PDB entry 3MKM | X-ray diffraction, 2.20 A resolution | chains C and D of the 4 polymer chains in the assembly

== Chain C (and D) ==
Name: Putative uncharacterized protein YeiK
Source organism: Escherichia coli
Notes: EC 3.2.2.8; chain D of this document is another copy of the same molecule, construct and numbering; everything in this record applies to it too
Reference sequence: C3T3U2 (C3T3U2_ECOLX); residue numbers follow UniProt; this construct covers 1-313
Chain sequence (316 residues; each row starts with the number of its first residue; numbers below 1 keep their minus sign (Gly-2 is residue -2)):
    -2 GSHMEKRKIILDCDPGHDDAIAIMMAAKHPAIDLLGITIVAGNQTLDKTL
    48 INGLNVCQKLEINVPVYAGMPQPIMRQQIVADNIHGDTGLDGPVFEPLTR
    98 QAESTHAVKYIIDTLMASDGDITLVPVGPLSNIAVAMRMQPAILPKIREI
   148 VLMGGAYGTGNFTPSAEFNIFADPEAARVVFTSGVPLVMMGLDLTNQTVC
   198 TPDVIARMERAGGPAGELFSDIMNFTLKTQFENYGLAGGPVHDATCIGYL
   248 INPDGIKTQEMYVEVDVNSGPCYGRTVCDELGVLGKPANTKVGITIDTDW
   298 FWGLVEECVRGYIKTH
Not modelled in the structure: -2 to 2, 80-84, 226-234, 312-313 (chain D: -2 to 2, 312-313)
Construct notes: expression tag (-2 to 0)
Metal / ion sites: Ca2+: Asp11, Asp16, Val124, Asp240

== Interface between chain C and chain D ==
Residue-residue contacts (35; chain C residue first):
  Met67(C) with Arg135(D); Met136(D), hydrophobic
  Pro68(C) with Arg135(D); Met136(D); Pro138(D)
  Gln69(C) with Arg135(D); Pro138(D)
  Pro70(C) with Arg135(D), hydrogen bond (backbone-side chain)
  Ile71(C) with Ile71(D); Arg135(D); Val176(D)
  Met72(C) with Arg135(D), hydrogen bond (backbone-side chain); Glu172(D); Val176(D), hydrophobic
  Arg73(C) with Arg135(D), hydrogen bond (backbone-side chain)
  His103(C) with Met136(D)
  Val132(C) with Met136(D), hydrophobic
  Arg135(C) with Met67(D); Pro68(D); Gln69(D); Pro70(D), hydrogen bond (side chain-backbone); Ile71(D); Met72(D), hydrogen bond (side chain-backbone); Arg73(D), hydrogen bond (side chain-backbone)
  Met136(C) with Met67(D); Pro68(D); His103(D); Val132(D), hydrophobic; Met136(D), hydrophobic
  Pro138(C) with Pro68(D); Gln69(D)
  Glu172(C) with Met72(D)
  Arg175(C) with Met72(D)
  Val176(C) with Ile71(D); Met72(D), hydrophobic
Also at the interface, not in a pair above, chain C (19 interface residues in all): Val105, Val264, Asn265, Ser266
Also at the interface, not in a pair above, chain D (19 interface residues in all): Val105, Arg175, Val264, Asn265, Ser266

== In short ==
The chain C/chain D interface involves 19 residues from each chain, with 6 hydrogen bonds. Polar pairs include
Pro70(C)-Arg135(D), Met72(C)-Arg135(D) and Arg73(C)-Arg135(D). Asp11(C), Asp16(C), Val124(C) and Asp240(C)
coordinate Ca2+.
Chain C and chain D are both Putative uncharacterized protein YeiK (Escherichia coli); the structure, Crystal
structure of the E. coli pyrimidine nucleoside hydrolase YeiK (Apo-form), was determined by X-ray diffraction
(same publication as 3MKN).
